Entry 8ETC (electron microscopy, 3.10 A resolution); this record covers chains 1 and C of the 42 polymer chains in the assembly.

[Chain 1]
Molecule: 3497-nt RNA strand
Organism: Schizosaccharomyces pombe
Sequence (3497 nucleotides; numbered 1 to 3497; the number before each row is that of its first residue):
     1 AUUUGACCUC AAAUCAGGUA GGACUACGCG CUGAACUUAA GCAUAUCAAU AAGCGCAGGA
    61 AAAGAAAAUA ACCAUGAUUC CCUCAGUAAC GGCGAGUGAA GCGGGAAAAG CUCAAAUUUG
   121 AAAUCUGGCA ACAUUUCUUU UGUUGUCCGA GUUGUAAUUU CAAGAAGCUG CUUUGAGUGU
   181 AGACGAUCGG UCUAAGUUCC UUGGAACAGG ACGUCAGAGA GGGUGAGAAC CCCGUCUUUG
   241 GUCGAUUGGA UAUGCCAUAU AAAGCGCUUU CGAAGAGUCG AGUUGUUUGG GAAUGCAGCU
   301 CUAAAUGGGU GGUAAAUUUC AUCUAAAGCU AAAUAUUGGC GAGAGACCGA UAGCGAACAA
   361 GUAGAGUGAU CGAAAGAUGA AAAGAACUUU GAAAAGAGAG UUAAAUAGUA CGUGAAAUUG
   421 CUGAAAGGGA AGCAUUGGAA AUCAGUCUUA CCUGGGUGAG AUCAGUAGUC UCUUCGCGAG
   481 ACUAUGCACU CUGAACCUGU GGUAGGUCAG CAUCAGUUUU CGGGGGCGGA AAAAGAAUAA
   541 GGGAAGGUGG CUUUCCGGGU UCUGCCUGGG GAGUGUUUAU AGCCCUUGUU GUAAUACGUC
   601 CACUGGGGAC UGAGGACUGC GGCUUCGUGC CAAGGAUGCU GACAUAAUGG UUUUCAAUGG
   661 CCCGUCUUGA AACACGGACC AAGGAGUCUA GCAUCUAUGC GAGUGUUUGG GUGAUGAAAA
   721 CCCAUCCGCG AAAUGAAAGU GAAUGCAGGU GGGAACGCCC UUGUGGCGUG CACCAUCGAC
   781 CGACCCGGAA GUUUGUCAAU GGAAGGGUUU GAGUAAGAGC AUAGCUGUUG GGACCCGAAA
   841 GAUGGUGAAC UAUGCCUGAA UAGGGUGAAG CCAGAGGAAA CUCUGGUGGA GGCUCGUAGA
   901 GAUUCUGACG UGCAAAUCGA UCUUCAAAUU UGGGUAUAGG GGCGAAAGAC UAAUCGAACC
   961 AUCUAGUAGC UGGUUCCUGC CGAAGUUUCC CUCAGGAUAG CAGAAACUCA GAUCAGUUUU
  1021 AUGAGGUAAA GCGAAUGAUU AGAGGUCUUG GGGAAGGAAU UUCCUCAACC UAUUCUCAAA
  1081 CUUUAAAUAU GUAAGACGCC CUUGUCGCUU AAUUGGACGU GGGCCAUCGA AUGAGAGUUU
  1141 CUAGUGGGCC AUUUUUGGUA AGCAGAACUG GCGAUGCGGG AUGAACCGAA CGUGAGGUUA
  1201 AGGUGCCGGA AUGUACGCUC AUCAGACACC AGAAAAGGUG UUAGUUCAUC UAGACAGCAG
  1261 GACGGUGGCC AUGGAAGUCG GAAUCCGCUA AGGAGUGUGU AACAACUCAC CUGCCGAAUG
  1321 AACUAGCCCU GAAAAUGGAU GGCGCUUAAG CGUACUACCC AUACCUCACC GUCUGGGUUA
  1381 GCUUUGAGAA GCUCAGACGA GUAGGCAGGC GUGGAGGUUU GUGACGAAGC CUUGGGCGUG
  1441 AGCCUGGGUC GAACAGCCUC UAGUGCAGAU CUUGGUGGAA GUAGCAAAUA UUCAAAUGAG
  1501 AACUUUGAAG ACUGAAGUGG GGAAAGGUUC CAUGUGAACA GCAGUUGGAC AUGGGUUAGU
  1561 CGAUCCUAAG AGAUAGGGAA GCUCCGUAUG AAAGUUGCAC GAUUUUUCGU GCCUCCUAUC
  1621 GAAAGGGAAU CCGGUUAAUA UUCCGGAACC AGAAGGUGGA AUCAACACGG CAACGUAAAU
  1681 GAAGUUGGAG ACGUCGGCGG GAGCCCUGGG AAGAGUUCUC UUUUCUUUUU AACAAACCAU
  1741 UGAACCACCC UGAAAUCGGU UUAUCCGGAG CUAGGGUAUG GUGUUUGGAA GAGUUCAGCG
  1801 CCUCAUGCUG AAUCCGGUGC GCUCUCGACG GCCCUUGAAA AUCCAACGGA AGAAUGGACC
  1861 UUCGGGUCCU UGUUUUCACA UCUGGUCGUA CUCAUAACCG CAGCAGGUCU CCAAGGUGAA
  1921 CAGCCUCUAG UUGAUAGAAC AAUGUAGAUA AGGGAAGUCG GCAAAAUGGA UCCGUAACUU
  1981 CGGGAUAAGG AUUGGCUCUA AGGGUUGGGU ACGUUGGGCC UUGGAACCUG AACGGUUGCU
  2041 GGACUGAGCG UGGACCGAUG UCUUUUCUCG CCUUUCGGGG UGAGAAGGGA UGUUGGACCU
  2101 GCUUGGACCU UGGCGGCCGG GAAGUCCUUG GUCGGGCUUU UCUCCUUCUC GGGGAUUAUG
  2161 CUCUUACUGG CGUACGUUUA ACAACCAACU UAGAACUGGU ACGGACAAGG GGAAUCUGAC
  2221 UGUCUAAUUA AAACAUAGCA UUGCGAUGGC CAGAAAGUGG UGUUGACGCA AUGUGAUUUC
  2281 UGCCCAGUGC UCUGAAUGUC AAAGUGAAGA AAUUCAACCA AGCGCGGGUA AACGGCGGGA
  2341 GUAACUAUGA CUCUCUUAAG GUAGCCAAAU GCCUCGUCAU CUAACUAGUG ACGCGCAUGA
  2401 AUGGAUUAAC GAGAUUCCCA CUGUCCCUAU CUACUAUCUA GCGAAACCAC AGCCUGGGGA
  2461 ACGGGCCAGG CAAAAUCAGC GGGGAAAGAA GACCCUGUUG AGCUUGACUC UAGUUUGACA
  2521 UUGUGAAGAG ACAUAGAGGG UGUAGGAUAA GUGGGAGUAU GUUUCGGCAU ACGCCGGUGA
  2581 AAUACCACUA CCUUUAUCGU UUCUUUACUU AAUCAAUGAA GCGGAAUUGG GAUUUAUUUC
  2641 CCAUAUUCUA GCGUUAAAGU UUCUUCGCGA ACUGAUCCGC GUUGAUGACA UUGUCAGGUG
  2701 GGGAGUUUGG CUGGGGCGGC ACAUCUGUUA AAAGAUAACG CAGGUGUCCU AAGGGGGACU
  2761 CAUCGAGAAC AGAAAUCUCG AGUAGAAUAA AAGGGUAAAA GUCCCCUUGA UUUUGAUUUU
  2821 CAGUGUGAAU ACAAACCAUG AAAGUGUGGC CUAUCGAUCC UUUGUUCCCU CGAAAUUUGA
  2881 GGACAGAGGU GCCAGAAAAG UUACCACAGG GAUAACUGGC UUGUGGCAGC CAAGCGUUCA
  2941 UAGCGACGUU GCUUUUUGAU UCUUCGAUGU CGGCUCUUCC UAUCAUACCG AAGCAGAAUU
  3001 CGGUAAGCGU UGGAUUGUUC ACCCACUAAU AGGGAACGUG AGCUGGGUUU AGACCGUCGU
  3061 GAGACAGGUU AGUUUUACCC UACUGAUGAA GUGUCGUCGC AAUGGUAAUU CAACUUAGUA
  3121 CGAGAGGAAC CGUUGAUUCA GAUCAUUGGU AUUUGCGGCU GCCUGACAAG GCAAUGCCGC
  3181 GGAGCUAUCA UCUGCCGGAU AACGGCUGAA CGCCUCUAAG CCAGAAUCCG UGCCAGAAAG
  3241 CGACGAUUUU UUGGUCCGCA UGAUUUAUAU GUAUAAAAAU AGAGGUAGGA CUUGUUCCUA
  3301 CUCUCCUGUA UCGUAGAAGA UGGGCGAUGG UUGAUGAAAC GGAAGUGUUU UAUUGACUUG
  3361 UCCAUGAAAU UCCAUUGAAA UCUUGUGCGG AAUCGAAUCC AUUGCAUACG ACUUUAAUGU
  3421 GGAACGGGGU AUUGUAAGCA GUAGAGUAGC CUUGUUGUUA CGAUCUGCUG AGAUUAAGCC
  3481 UUUGUUCCCA AGAUUUG
Not modelled in the structure: 37-45, 92-95, 288-293, 313-318, 446-505, 552-573, 668-671, 761-763, 789-802, 897-928, 986-999, 1024-1089, 1095-1129, 1381-1387, 1594-1617, 1662-1665, 1740-1745, 1834, 1853-1873, 1919-1921, 1968-2209, 2217-2412, 2485-2916, 2936-2942, 2954-2971, 3015-3021, 3036-3041, 3050-3078, 3249-3270, 3287-3300, 3375-3394, 3442-3464
Construct notes: conflict C1746 (U7796 in 157310483)

[Chain C]
Molecule: 60S ribosomal protein L4-B
Organism: Schizosaccharomyces pombe
UniProt: Q9P784 (RL4B_SCHPO); residue numbers follow UniProt; this construct covers 1-363
Amino-acid sequence (363 residues; numbered 1 to 363; the number before each row is that of its first residue):
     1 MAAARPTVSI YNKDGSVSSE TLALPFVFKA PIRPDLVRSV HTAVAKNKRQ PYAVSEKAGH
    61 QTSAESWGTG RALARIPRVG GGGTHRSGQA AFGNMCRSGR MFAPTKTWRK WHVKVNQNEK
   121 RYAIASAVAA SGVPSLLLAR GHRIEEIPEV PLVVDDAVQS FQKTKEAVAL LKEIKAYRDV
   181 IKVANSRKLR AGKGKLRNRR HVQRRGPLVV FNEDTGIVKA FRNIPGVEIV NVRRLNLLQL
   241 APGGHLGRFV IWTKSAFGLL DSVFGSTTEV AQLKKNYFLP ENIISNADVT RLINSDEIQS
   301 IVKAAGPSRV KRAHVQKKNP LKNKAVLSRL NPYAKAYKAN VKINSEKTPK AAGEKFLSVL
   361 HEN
Not modelled in the structure: 1-4

[How chain 1 and chain C interact]
Pairs across the interface - 277 pairs, chain 1 then chain C:
  C215(1) - Lys165(C)  salt bridge to the phosphate
  A216(1) - Lys163(C)  salt bridge to the phosphate
  A216(1) - Thr164(C)  sugar contact
  A216(1) - Lys165(C)  base contact
  A216(1) - Val168(C)  base contact
  A216(1) - Asn223(C)  hydrogen bond to the base
  G217(1) - Gln162(C)  phosphate contact
  G217(1) - Lys163(C)  phosphate contact
  G217(1) - Thr164(C)  hydrogen bond to the phosphate
  G217(1) - Lys219(C)  sugar contact
  G217(1) - Arg222(C)  hydrogen bond to the phosphate
  A218(1) - Arg222(C)  salt bridge to the phosphate
  A218(1) - Asn223(C)  phosphate contact
  G219(1) - Asn223(C)  hydrogen bond to the sugar
  G219(1) - Pro225(C)  base contact
  G221(1) - Arg187(C)  salt bridge to the phosphate
  G221(1) - His201(C)  salt bridge to the phosphate
  G222(1) - Arg200(C)  salt bridge to the phosphate
  C236(1) - Arg222(C)  hydrogen bond to the sugar
  U337(1) - Glu56(C)  hydrogen bond to the base
  A344(1) - Gln50(C)  hydrogen bond to the sugar
  G345(1) - Gln50(C)  hydrogen bond to the sugar
  G345(1) - Asn198(C)  phosphate contact
  A346(1) - Ala45(C)  base contact
  A346(1) - Lys46(C)  base contact
  A346(1) - Arg49(C)  phosphate contact
  A346(1) - Gln50(C)  hydrogen bond to the phosphate
  A346(1) - Arg199(C)  sugar contact
  C347(1) - Tyr52(C)  sugar contact
  C347(1) - Arg197(C)  salt bridge to the phosphate
  C347(1) - Arg199(C)  salt bridge to the phosphate
  C348(1) - Arg197(C)  salt bridge to the phosphate
  G349(1) - Lys193(C)  base contact
  G349(1) - Leu196(C)  base contact
  G349(1) - Arg197(C)  salt bridge to the phosphate
  U351(1) - Arg97(C)  hydrogen bond to the sugar
  A352(1) - Arg97(C)  phosphate contact
  A352(1) - Ser98(C)  hydrogen bond to the phosphate
  C354(1) - Val54(C)  phosphate contact
  C354(1) - Ser55(C)  hydrogen bond to the phosphate
  C354(1) - Ala58(C)  phosphate contact
  C354(1) - Gln61(C)  hydrogen bond to the phosphate
  G355(1) - Ala58(C)  phosphate contact
  G355(1) - Gly59(C)  hydrogen bond to the phosphate
  G355(1) - Gln61(C)  hydrogen bond to the phosphate
  A363(1) - Thr84(C)  hydrogen bond to the base
  G364(1) - Gly83(C)  hydrogen bond to the sugar
  G364(1) - Thr84(C)  base contact
  A365(1) - Gly82(C)  sugar contact
  A365(1) - Gly83(C)  sugar contact
  C371(1) - Ser63(C)  phosphate contact
  C371(1) - Gly80(C)  sugar contact
  G372(1) - Thr62(C)  phosphate contact
  G372(1) - Ser63(C)  hydrogen bond to the phosphate
  G372(1) - Val79(C)  phosphate contact
  G372(1) - Thr84(C)  hydrogen bond to the sugar
  G372(1) - Arg86(C)  phosphate contact
  A373(1) - Thr84(C)  sugar contact
  A373(1) - His85(C)  sugar contact
  A373(1) - Arg86(C)  salt bridge to the phosphate
  A374(1) - His85(C)  sugar contact
  A374(1) - Arg97(C)  salt bridge to the phosphate
  A375(1) - Arg97(C)  salt bridge to the phosphate
  A515(1) - Gln316(C)  hydrogen bond to the sugar
  A515(1) - Lys318(C)  hydrogen bond to the sugar
  G516(1) - Gln316(C)  hydrogen bond to the sugar
  G516(1) - Lys317(C)  phosphate contact
  G516(1) - Lys318(C)  phosphate contact
  G516(1) - Asn323(C)  phosphate contact
  U517(1) - Asn319(C)  phosphate contact
  U517(1) - Lys322(C)  phosphate contact
  U518(1) - Lys322(C)  hydrogen bond to the base
  G524(1) - Asn340(C)  base contact
  G525(1) - Asn340(C)  hydrogen bond to the base
  G525(1) - Lys342(C)  hydrogen bond to the phosphate
  G526(1) - Val341(C)  hydrogen bond to the sugar
  G526(1) - Lys342(C)  salt bridge to the phosphate
  C527(1) - Ile343(C)  hydrogen bond to the phosphate
  C527(1) - Asn344(C)  hydrogen bond to the phosphate
  G528(1) - Asn344(C)  hydrogen bond to the phosphate
  A530(1) - Lys350(C)  sugar contact
  A530(1) - Phe356(C)  sugar contact
  A530(1) - Leu357(C)  base contact
  A530(1) - Leu360(C)  base contact
  A530(1) - His361(C)  hydrogen bond to the base
  A531(1) - Asn344(C)  base contact
  A531(1) - Pro349(C)  hydrogen bond to the base
  A531(1) - Lys350(C)  sugar contact
  A531(1) - Ala351(C)  phosphate contact
  A531(1) - Ala352(C)  phosphate contact
  A532(1) - Lys350(C)  salt bridge to the phosphate
  A533(1) - Lys350(C)  salt bridge to the phosphate
  U592(1) - Glu346(C)  hydrogen bond to the base
  U592(1) - Lys347(C)  base contact
  U592(1) - Thr348(C)  hydrogen bond to the sugar
  C601(1) - Ala339(C)  sugar contact
  C601(1) - Asn340(C)  hydrogen bond to the base
  A602(1) - Leu327(C)  sugar contact
  A602(1) - Asn331(C)  base contact
  A602(1) - Ala334(C)  hydrogen bond to the sugar
  A602(1) - Tyr337(C)  stacking on the base
  G614(1) - Arg312(C)  hydrogen bond to the sugar
  G619(1) - Lys311(C)  hydrogen bond to the sugar
  G619(1) - Arg329(C)  base contact
  C620(1) - Arg329(C)  hydrogen bond to the base
  G621(1) - Arg329(C)  sugar contact
  G622(1) - Lys335(C)  hydrogen bond to the phosphate
  C623(1) - Lys335(C)  salt bridge to the phosphate
  A632(1) - Ala325(C)  sugar contact
  A633(1) - Lys318(C)  salt bridge to the phosphate
  A633(1) - Asn323(C)  hydrogen bond to the phosphate
  A633(1) - Ala325(C)  sugar contact
  A633(1) - Arg329(C)  hydrogen bond to the sugar
  G634(1) - Lys311(C)  hydrogen bond to the base
  G634(1) - Arg312(C)  sugar contact
  G634(1) - Ala313(C)  base contact
  G634(1) - His314(C)  hydrogen bond to the sugar
  G634(1) - Val315(C)  hydrogen bond to the sugar
  G634(1) - Lys318(C)  phosphate contact
  G634(1) - Arg329(C)  salt bridge to the phosphate
  G635(1) - Arg312(C)  hydrogen bond to the base
  G635(1) - Val315(C)  hydrogen bond to the base
  G635(1) - Gln316(C)  sugar contact
  G683(1) - Met95(C)  hydrogen bond to the base
  G684(1) - Asn94(C)  sugar contact
  G684(1) - Met95(C)  sugar contact
  A685(1) - Asn94(C)  hydrogen bond to the sugar
  A685(1) - Phe102(C)  phosphate contact
  G686(1) - Phe102(C)  sugar contact
  U687(1) - Phe102(C)  sugar contact
  U687(1) - Ala103(C)  base contact
  C688(1) - Arg109(C)  phosphate contact
  U689(1) - Trp108(C)  sugar contact
  U689(1) - Arg109(C)  phosphate contact
  U689(1) - Lys110(C)  hydrogen bond to the phosphate
  U698(1) - Arg33(C)  hydrogen bond to the phosphate
  U698(1) - Leu36(C)  sugar contact
  U698(1) - Glu119(C)  base contact
  G699(1) - Arg33(C)  salt bridge to the phosphate
  G699(1) - Leu36(C)  sugar contact
  G699(1) - Asn116(C)  base contact
  G699(1) - Asn118(C)  hydrogen bond to the sugar
  G699(1) - Glu119(C)  sugar contact
  C700(1) - Asn118(C)  sugar contact
  G705(1) - Lys114(C)  hydrogen bond to the phosphate
  U706(1) - Lys114(C)  salt bridge to the phosphate
  U706(1) - Asn116(C)  phosphate contact
  U706(1) - Gln117(C)  hydrogen bond to the phosphate
  U706(1) - Lys120(C)  base contact
  U707(1) - Lys114(C)  base contact
  U707(1) - Val115(C)  base contact
  U712(1) - Arg234(C)  hydrogen bond to the sugar
  G713(1) - Arg234(C)  sugar contact
  A714(1) - Arg234(C)  salt bridge to the phosphate
  U715(1) - Val218(C)  phosphate contact
  U715(1) - Arg222(C)  hydrogen bond to the base
  A717(1) - Lys48(C)  salt bridge to the phosphate
  A718(1) - Lys48(C)  salt bridge to the phosphate
  A718(1) - Gln50(C)  hydrogen bond to the base
  A719(1) - Asn47(C)  sugar contact
  A719(1) - Lys48(C)  hydrogen bond to the sugar
  A720(1) - Val44(C)  sugar contact
  A720(1) - Asn47(C)  hydrogen bond to the phosphate
  A720(1) - Lys120(C)  salt bridge to the phosphate
  A720(1) - Asn236(C)  sugar contact
  C721(1) - Lys120(C)  salt bridge to the phosphate
  C721(1) - Ile124(C)  phosphate contact
  C721(1) - Arg233(C)  hydrogen bond to the sugar
  C721(1) - Leu235(C)  sugar contact
  C722(1) - Gln117(C)  hydrogen bond to the phosphate
  C722(1) - Arg121(C)  salt bridge to the phosphate
  C722(1) - Leu273(C)  phosphate contact
  C722(1) - Lys274(C)  salt bridge to the phosphate
  C723(1) - Arg121(C)  salt bridge to the phosphate
  C723(1) - Lys274(C)  phosphate contact
  C723(1) - Lys275(C)  hydrogen bond to the phosphate
  A724(1) - Lys275(C)  phosphate contact
  A821(1) - Lys114(C)  sugar contact
  A821(1) - Asn116(C)  hydrogen bond to the sugar
  U822(1) - Lys114(C)  hydrogen bond to the sugar
  U822(1) - Asn116(C)  sugar contact
  A823(1) - Lys110(C)  salt bridge to the phosphate
  A823(1) - Val113(C)  sugar contact
  G832(1) - Ala103(C)  base contact
  G832(1) - Pro104(C)  base contact
  G832(1) - Lys106(C)  hydrogen bond to the base
  C834(1) - Phe102(C)  phosphate contact
  C835(1) - Asn94(C)  hydrogen bond to the sugar
  C835(1) - Met95(C)  sugar contact
  C835(1) - Phe102(C)  sugar contact
  C836(1) - Ile76(C)  phosphate contact
  C836(1) - Met95(C)  sugar contact
  C836(1) - Arg100(C)  salt bridge to the phosphate
  G837(1) - Ser66(C)  phosphate contact
  G837(1) - Arg75(C)  sugar contact
  G837(1) - Pro77(C)  phosphate contact
  A838(1) - Ser66(C)  phosphate contact
  A961(1) - Ser63(C)  hydrogen bond to the phosphate
  U962(1) - Thr62(C)  phosphate contact
  A965(1) - His60(C)  hydrogen bond to the base
  A965(1) - Arg100(C)  base contact
  A965(1) - Pro104(C)  base contact
  G1377(1) - Gly306(C)  phosphate contact
  G1377(1) - Pro307(C)  hydrogen bond to the sugar
  U1378(1) - Gly306(C)  hydrogen bond to the phosphate
  U1378(1) - Pro307(C)  sugar contact
  U1378(1) - Ser308(C)  hydrogen bond to the sugar
  U1379(1) - Ile293(C)  base contact
  U1379(1) - Asn294(C)  hydrogen bond to the sugar
  U1379(1) - Gln299(C)  sugar contact
  U1379(1) - Ala305(C)  phosphate contact
  U1393(1) - Arg309(C)  sugar contact
  U1393(1) - Val310(C)  sugar contact
  C1394(1) - Val310(C)  sugar contact
  C1394(1) - Arg312(C)  sugar contact
  A1395(1) - Arg312(C)  salt bridge to the phosphate
  G1414(1) - Gly192(C)  phosphate contact
  G1414(1) - Lys193(C)  hydrogen bond to the phosphate
  G1414(1) - Arg199(C)  phosphate contact
  A1415(1) - Arg190(C)  salt bridge to the phosphate
  A1415(1) - Gly194(C)  phosphate contact
  A1415(1) - Arg199(C)  salt bridge to the phosphate
  G1416(1) - Arg190(C)  salt bridge to the phosphate
  G1416(1) - Arg205(C)  phosphate contact
  G1416(1) - Gly243(C)  hydrogen bond to the sugar
  G1416(1) - His245(C)  base contact
  G1417(1) - Arg140(C)  hydrogen bond to the phosphate
  G1417(1) - Arg205(C)  salt bridge to the phosphate
  G1417(1) - Pro242(C)  sugar contact
  G1417(1) - Gly243(C)  sugar contact
  G1417(1) - His245(C)  sugar contact
  U1418(1) - Arg140(C)  salt bridge to the phosphate
  U1418(1) - Gln203(C)  phosphate contact
  U1418(1) - Arg204(C)  salt bridge to the phosphate
  U1418(1) - Arg205(C)  hydrogen bond to the phosphate
  U1419(1) - Gly141(C)  phosphate contact
  U1419(1) - Arg143(C)  salt bridge to the phosphate
  U1419(1) - Arg204(C)  phosphate contact
  U1420(1) - Arg143(C)  salt bridge to the phosphate
  G1421(1) - Lys188(C)  salt bridge to the phosphate
  U1422(1) - Lys188(C)  base contact
  A1453(1) - Leu189(C)  base contact
  A1453(1) - Lys195(C)  sugar contact
  C1454(1) - Leu189(C)  hydrogen bond to the base
  C1454(1) - Arg190(C)  phosphate contact
  C1454(1) - Ala191(C)  phosphate contact
  C1454(1) - Gly192(C)  hydrogen bond to the phosphate
  C1454(1) - Lys195(C)  salt bridge to the phosphate
  A1455(1) - Ala191(C)  phosphate contact
  C1458(1) - His245(C)  hydrogen bond to the base
  U1459(1) - Arg38(C)  hydrogen bond to the phosphate
  C1460(1) - Arg38(C)  salt bridge to the phosphate
  C1460(1) - Thr42(C)  sugar contact
  C1460(1) - Lys46(C)  phosphate contact
  U1461(1) - Lys46(C)  salt bridge to the phosphate
  A1462(1) - Arg109(C)  sugar contact
  G1463(1) - Tyr52(C)  hydrogen bond to the phosphate
  G1463(1) - Val54(C)  base contact
  G1463(1) - Met101(C)  base contact
  G1463(1) - Arg109(C)  salt bridge to the phosphate
  A1469(1) - Met95(C)  base contact
  U1470(1) - Ala72(C)  base contact
  U1470(1) - Leu73(C)  hydrogen bond to the base
  U1470(1) - Arg75(C)  hydrogen bond to the base
  C1471(1) - Ala74(C)  phosphate contact
  C1471(1) - Met95(C)  base contact
  U1472(1) - Ala74(C)  phosphate contact
  U1472(1) - Arg78(C)  salt bridge to the phosphate
  U1472(1) - Ala90(C)  sugar contact
  U1472(1) - Met95(C)  sugar contact
  U1472(1) - Cys96(C)  sugar contact
  U1472(1) - Arg97(C)  hydrogen bond to the sugar
  U1473(1) - Gln89(C)  phosphate contact
  U1473(1) - Ala90(C)  phosphate contact
  U1473(1) - Arg97(C)  sugar contact
  G1474(1) - His85(C)  salt bridge to the phosphate
  G1474(1) - Gln89(C)  phosphate contact
Also at the interface, not in a pair above, chain 1 (129 interface residues in all): A228, A229, G353, C603, U604, A613, U618, U971, G1423
Also at the interface, not in a pair above, chain C (165 interface residues in all): His41, Lys57, Gly70, Gly81, Gly88, Phe92, Gly93, Gly99, Thr105, Tyr122, Lys182, Ala220, Ile224, Leu238, Pro280, Lys324, Ser328, Tyr333

[Summary]
129 residues of chain 1 face 165 of chain C across their interface; the contacts include 83 hydrogen bonds, 47
salt bridges and 1 aromatic stacking contact. Polar pairs include A216(1)-Asn223(C), U337(1)-Glu56(C) and
A363(1)-Thr84(C).
Chain 1 is a 3497-nt RNA strand and chain C is 60S ribosomal protein L4-B, both from Schizosaccharomyces
pombe; the structure, Fkbp39 associated nascent 60S ribosome State 4, was determined by electron microscopy
together with 8ESQ, 8ESR, 8ETG, 8ETH, 8ETI, 8ETJ and 3 further entries from the same study.
